PDB entry 6D1S | X-ray diffraction, 3.20 A resolution | chains A and B of the 5 polymer chains in the assembly

# Chain A (and B)
Protein: chimeric alpha1GABAA receptor
Source organism: Dickeya dadantii (strain 3937)
Notes: chain B of this document is another copy of the same molecule, construct and numbering; everything in this record applies to it too
Reference sequence: chimeric construct of E0SJQ4, P14867: residues 1-199 from E0SJQ4 (E0SJQ4_DICD3) positions 22-220 (UniProt number = residue number + 21); residues 222-313 from P14867 positions 249-340 (UniProt number = residue number + 27); residues 388-417 from P14867 positions 415-444 (UniProt number = residue number + 27)
Amino-acid sequence (324 residues; each row starts with the number of its first residue; note: 93 numbers in that range are skipped by the numbering (no residue carries them; nothing is unmodelled there)):
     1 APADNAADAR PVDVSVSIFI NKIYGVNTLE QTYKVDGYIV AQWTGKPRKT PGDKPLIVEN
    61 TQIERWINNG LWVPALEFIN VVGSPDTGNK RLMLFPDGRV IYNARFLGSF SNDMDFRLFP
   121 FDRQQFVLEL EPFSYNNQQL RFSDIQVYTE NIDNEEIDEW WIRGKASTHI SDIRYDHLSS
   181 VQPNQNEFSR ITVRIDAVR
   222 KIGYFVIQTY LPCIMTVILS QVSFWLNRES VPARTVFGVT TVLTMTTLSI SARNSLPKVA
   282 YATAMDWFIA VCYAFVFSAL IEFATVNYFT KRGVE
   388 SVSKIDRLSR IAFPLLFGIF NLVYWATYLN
Disordered / not traced: 1-9, 417
Differences from the reference sequence: linker (314-316)
Curated features (UniProtKB/Swiss-Prot):
  - binding site (3alpha-hydroxy-5alpha-pregnan-11,20-dione): W246
What the authors report for this chain:
  - contacts within the chain: F116-Y282, F119-A285
  - mutagenesis - Q242L, T306A: unchanged signaling in response to PPA
  - mutagenesis - W246L (3300 +/- 300 uM): decreased signaling in response to PPA
  - mutagenesis - W246L: abolished signaling in response to activation by alphaxalone
  - mutagenesis - T306A: decreased signaling in response to alpha1beta3 GABAAR

# How chain A and chain B interact
Pairs across the interface - 74 pairs, chain A then chain B:
  S17(A) - S180(B)
  F19(A) - H177(B)
  N21(A) - I79(B)
  K22(A) - S111(B)
  Y24(A) - V82(B)
  Y38(A) - E77(B)  hydrogen bond
  Y38(A) - I79(B)
  Y38(A) - H177(B)
  V40(A) - H177(B)
  Q42(A) - V181(B)
  K54(A) - R10(B)
  I57(A) - S134(B)
  I57(A) - Y135(B)
  E59(A) - V73(B)
  E59(A) - P74(B)
  E59(A) - A75(B)  hydrogen bond (side chain-backbone)
  E59(A) - F133(B)
  E59(A) - S134(B)  hydrogen bond
  E59(A) - Y135(B)
  T61(A) - E64(B)  hydrogen bond
  T61(A) - I67(B)
  Q62(A) - I67(B)
  Q62(A) - N68(B)  hydrogen bond
  D86(A) - G83(B)
  D86(A) - S84(B)  hydrogen bond
  T87(A) - S84(B)  hydrogen bond (backbone-side chain)
  G88(A) - S84(B)
  N89(A) - L76(B)
  N89(A) - F133(B)
  K90(A) - F133(B)
  R91(A) - S134(B)
  R91(A) - L178(B)
  R91(A) - Q182(B)
  M93(A) - V181(B)  hydrophobic
  I101(A) - V181(B)  hydrophobic
  N103(A) - F133(B)
  R105(A) - E77(B)  salt bridge
  R105(A) - F78(B)  hydrogen bond (side chain-backbone)
  R105(A) - I79(B)  hydrogen bond (side chain-backbone)
  L107(A) - V82(B)
  L107(A) - G83(B)
  Q146(A) - S180(B)  hydrogen bond
  Y148(A) - D176(B)
  Y148(A) - H177(B)
  Y148(A) - S180(B)  hydrogen bond
  D158(A) - K279(B)
  E159(A) - K279(B)
  K222(A) - A281(B)
  G224(A) - A281(B)
  Y225(A) - R274(B)
  Y225(A) - N275(B)
  Y225(A) - K279(B)
  I228(A) - R274(B)
  Q229(A) - I271(B)  hydrogen bond (side chain-backbone)
  Q229(A) - N275(B)  hydrogen bond
  P233(A) - T267(B)
  M236(A) - Y294(B)
  I239(A) - F298(B)  hydrophobic
  L240(A) - V263(B)  hydrophobic
  L240(A) - L264(B)  hydrophobic
  L240(A) - L301(B)  hydrophobic
  L247(A) - N308(B)
  E250(A) - N308(B)
  S251(A) - V252(B)
  A254(A) - T256(B)
  V257(A) - V260(B)  hydrophobic
  F258(A) - T256(B)
  T261(A) - L264(B)
  T265(A) - L264(B)
  S276(A) - K279(B)
  E316(A) - K312(B)
  V389(A) - K312(B)
  R394(A) - Y309(B)  hydrogen bond
  R397(A) - Y309(B)  hydrogen bond
Also at the interface, not in a pair above, chain A (57 interface residues in all): D36, R65, F95, F226, V243, W246, L269
Also at the interface, not in a pair above, chain B (49 interface residues in all): Q31, V81, Y175, S179, P253, V280, A305, R313

# In short
Chain A and chain B form an interface of 57 and 49 residues respectively, with 15 hydrogen bonds and 1 salt
bridge. Among the polar pairs are R105(A)-E77(B), Y38(A)-E77(B) and E59(A)-A75(B). The paper reports that
W246L of chain A reduces signaling in response to PPA; contacts within the chain involving F116(A), Y282(A)
and F119(A) among others; 3 substitutions were tested in all.
Chain A and chain B are both chimeric alpha1GABAA receptor (Dickeya dadantii (strain 3937)); the structure,
Crystal structure of an apo chimeric human alpha1GABAA receptor, was determined by X-ray diffraction (same
publication as 6CDU).
